PDB entry 6W7M | electron microscopy, 3.80 A resolution | chains A and E of the 20 polymer chains in the assembly

== Chain A ==
Molecule: 16S rRNA
From: Escherichia coli (strain K12)
Sequence (1542 nucleotides; each row starts with the number of its first residue):
     1 AAAUUGAAGA GUUUGAUCAU GGCUCAGAUU GAACGCUGGC GGCAGGCCUA ACACAUGCAA
    61 GUCGAACGGU AACAGGAAGA AGCUUGCUUC UUUGCUGACG AGUGGCGGAC GGGUGAGUAA
   121 UGUCUGGGAA ACUGCCUGAU GGAGGGGGAU AACUACUGGA AACGGUAGCU AAUACCGCAU
   181 AACGUCGCAA GACCAAAGAG GGGGACCUUC GGGCCUCUUG CCAUCGGAUG UGCCCAGAUG
   241 GGAUUAGCUA GUAGGUGGGG UAACGGCUCA CCUAGGCGAC GAUCCCUAGC UGGUCUGAGA
   301 GGAUGACCAG CCACACUGGA ACUGAGACAC GGUCCAGACU CCUACGGGAG GCAGCAGUGG
   361 GGAAUAUUGC ACAAUGGGCG CAAGCCUGAU GCAGCCAUGC CGCGUGUAUG AAGAAGGCCU
   421 UCGGGUUGUA AAGUACUUUC AGCGGGGAGG AAGGGAGUAA AGUUAAUACC UUUGCUCAUU
   481 GACGUUACCC GCAGAAGAAG CACCGGCUAA CUCCGUGCCA GCAGCCGCGG UAAUACGGAG
   541 GGUGCAAGCG UUAAUCGGAA UUACUGGGCG UAAAGCGCAC GCAGGCGGUU UGUUAAGUCA
   601 GAUGUGAAAU CCCCGGGCUC AACCUGGGAA CUGCAUCUGA UACUGGCAAG CUUGAGUCUC
   661 GUAGAGGGGG GUAGAAUUCC AGGUGUAGCG GUGAAAUGCG UAGAGAUCUG GAGGAAUACC
   721 GGUGGCGAAG GCGGCCCCCU GGACGAAGAC UGACGCUCAG GUGCGAAAGC GUGGGGAGCA
   781 AACAGGAUUA GAUACCCUGG UAGUCCACGC CGUAAACGAU GUCGACUUGG AGGUUGUGCC
   841 CUUGAGGCGU GGCUUCCGGA GCUAACGCGU UAAGUCGACC GCCUGGGGAG UACGGCCGCA
   901 AGGUUAAAAC UCAAAUGAAU UGACGGGGGC CCGCACAAGC GGUGGAGCAU GUGGUUUAAU
   961 UCGAUGCAAC GCGAAGAACC UUACCUGGUC UUGACAUCCA CGGAAGUUUU CAGAGAUGAG
  1021 AAUGUGCCUU CGGGAACCGU GAGACAGGUG CUGCAUGGCU GUCGUCAGCU CGUGUUGUGA
  1081 AAUGUUGGGU UAAGUCCCGC AACGAGCGCA ACCCUUAUCC UUUGUUGCCA GCGGUCCGGC
  1141 CGGGAACUCA AAGGAGACUG CCAGUGAUAA ACUGGAGGAA GGUGGGGAUG ACGUCAAGUC
  1201 AUCAUGGCCC UUACGACCAG GGCUACACAC GUGCUACAAU GGCGCAUACA AAGAGAAGCG
  1261 ACCUCGCGAG AGCAAGCGGA CCUCAUAAAG UGCGUCGUAG UCCGGAUUGG AGUCUGCAAC
  1321 UCGACUCCAU GAAGUCGGAA UCGCUAGUAA UCGUGGAUCA GAAUGCCACG GUGAAUACGU
  1381 UCCCGGGCCU UGUACACACC GCCCGUCACA CCAUGGGAGU GGGUUGCAAA AGAAGUAGGU
  1441 AGCUUAACCU UCGGGAGGGC GCUUACCACU UUGUGAUUCA UGACUGGGGU GAAGUCGUAA
  1501 CAAGGUAACC GUAGGGGAAC CUGCGGUUGG AUCACCUCCU UA
Disordered / not traced: 1391-1407, 1494-1503, 1540-1542

== Chain E ==
Name: 30S ribosomal protein S5
From: Escherichia coli (strain K12)
UniProtKB: P0A7W1 (RS5_ECOLI); numbering as in UniProt (aligned over 1-167)
Chain sequence (167 residues; numbered 1 to 167; the number before each row is that of its first residue):
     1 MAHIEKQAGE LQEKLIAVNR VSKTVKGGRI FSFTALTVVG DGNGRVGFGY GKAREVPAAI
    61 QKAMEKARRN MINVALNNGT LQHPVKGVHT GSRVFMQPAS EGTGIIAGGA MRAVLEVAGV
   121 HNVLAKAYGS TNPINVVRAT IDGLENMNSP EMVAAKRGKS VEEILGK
Disordered / not traced: 1-9, 166-167
Swiss-Prot annotation at these positions:
  - modified residue: Ala2 (N-acetylalanine)

== Chain A / chain E interface ==
Contacting residue pairs (65):
  U5(A) with Ser100(E), hydrogen bond to the base
  G6(A) with Gln97(E), base contact; Ala99(E), base contact; Ser100(E), hydrogen bond to the base; Thr103(E), base contact; Leu124(E), sugar contact
  A7(A) with Phe95(E), base contact; Leu124(E), base contact; Ala125(E), hydrogen bond to the sugar; Tyr128(E), base contact
  A8(A) with Ala107(E), sugar contact; Gly108(E), sugar contact; Arg112(E), hydrogen bond to the base; Ala125(E), sugar contact
  G9(A) with Lys126(E), salt bridge to the phosphate; Ala127(E), phosphate contact
  A10(A) with Thr131(E), phosphate contact
  G15(A) with Ser22(E), hydrogen bond to the base; Thr24(E), hydrogen bond to the base
  A16(A) with Asn19(E), phosphate contact; Val21(E), sugar contact; Ser22(E), sugar contact
  U17(A) with Asn19(E), hydrogen bond to the phosphate
  C18(A) with Asn132(E), hydrogen bond to the phosphate; Asn135(E), phosphate contact
  A19(A) with Gly91(E), phosphate contact; Ser130(E), hydrogen bond to the phosphate; Asn132(E), hydrogen bond to the phosphate; Asn135(E), hydrogen bond to the phosphate
  U20(A) with Ser130(E), phosphate contact
  A559(A) with Lys126(E), salt bridge to the phosphate
  A560(A) with Tyr128(E), stacking on the base
  A864(A) with Thr90(E), sugar contact
  A865(A) with Thr90(E), phosphate contact
  U921(A) with Lys23(E), sugar contact; Thr24(E), hydrogen bond to the sugar
  G922(A) with Thr24(E), sugar contact; Val25(E), hydrogen bond to the sugar
  C1071(A) with Arg54(E), phosphate contact
  G1072(A) with Ala53(E), phosphate contact; Lys62(E), salt bridge to the phosphate
  U1073(A) with Lys62(E), phosphate contact; Glu65(E), sugar contact
  G1074(A) with Arg69(E), salt bridge to the phosphate
  U1078(A) with His89(E), sugar contact; Thr90(E), hydrogen bond to the base; Ile134(E), sugar contact; Asn135(E), hydrogen bond to the base; Arg138(E), sugar contact
  G1079(A) with Tyr50(E), hydrogen bond to the phosphate
  A1080(A) with Val21(E), sugar contact; Ser22(E), phosphate contact; Tyr50(E), hydrogen bond to the phosphate
  A1081(A) with Val21(E), phosphate contact; Ser22(E), phosphate contact; Lys23(E), phosphate contact; Lys52(E), base contact
  A1082(A) with Lys23(E), salt bridge to the phosphate
  C1536(A) with Arg29(E), salt bridge to the phosphate
  U1537(A) with Arg20(E), hydrogen bond to the sugar; Phe31(E), phosphate contact
  C1538(A) with Phe33(E), sugar contact; Val56(E), sugar contact
  C1539(A) with Val18(E), base contact; Val56(E), sugar contact
Interface residues without a listed pair, chain A (36 interface residues in all): U863, G1077, G1387, C1388, C1535
Interface residues without a listed pair, chain E (50 interface residues in all): Leu15, Lys26, Glu55, Lys66, Val88, Arg93, Pro98, Ile106, Gly129

== Overview ==
The interface between chain A and chain E involves 36 residues on one side and 50 on the other; the contacts
include 18 hydrogen bonds, 6 salt bridges and 1 aromatic stacking contact. Polar contacts include
U5(A)-Ser100(E), G6(A)-Ser100(E) and A8(A)-Arg112(E).
Chain A is 16S rRNA and chain E is 30S ribosomal protein S5, both from Escherichia coli (strain K12); the
structure, 30S-Inactive-high-Mg2+ + carbon layer, was determined by electron microscopy together with 6W6K,
6W77, 6W7N and 6W7W from the same study.
